Entry 1QN8 (X-ray diffraction, 2.10 A resolution); this record covers chains A and C of the 3 polymer chains in the assembly.

[Chain A]
Protein: Transcription initiation factor tfiid-1
Source organism: Arabidopsis thaliana
UniProt: P28147 (TF21_ARATH); residue numbers follow UniProt; this construct covers 1-200
Amino-acid sequence (200 residues; each row starts with the number of its first residue):
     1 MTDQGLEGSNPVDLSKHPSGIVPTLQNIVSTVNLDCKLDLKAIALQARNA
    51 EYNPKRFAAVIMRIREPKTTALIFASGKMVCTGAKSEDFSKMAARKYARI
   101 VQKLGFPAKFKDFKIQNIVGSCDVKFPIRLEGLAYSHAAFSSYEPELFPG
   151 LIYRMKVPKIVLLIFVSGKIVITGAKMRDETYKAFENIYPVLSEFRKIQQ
Not modelled in the structure: 1-15, 199-200
Curated features (UniProtKB/Swiss-Prot):
  - modified residue: Thr-2 (N-acetylthreonine)
Reported in the primary citation:
  - binding site for the 14-nt DNA strand: Asn-27, Val-119
  - binding site for the 14-nt DNA strand (chain C): Asn-117
  - specificity-determining residues: Val-29, Val-119, Leu-163 (proposed by the authors, not directly observed)

[Chain C]
Molecule: 14-nt DNA strand
Sequence (14 nucleotides; row label = number of the first residue in the row):
   201 GCTATTAAAGGGCA

[How chain A and chain C interact]
Contacting residue pairs (33; chain A residue first):
  Val-29(A) / DA207(C)  base contact
  Val-29(A) / DA208(C)  base contact
  Thr-31(A) / DA208(C)  sugar contact
  Phe-57(A) / DA209(C)  base contact
  Ala-58(A) / DG210(C)  phosphate contact
  Ala-58(A) / DG211(C)  sugar contact
  Leu-72(A) / DA209(C)  base contact
  Phe-74(A) / DA209(C)  sugar contact
  Phe-74(A) / DG210(C)  sugar contact
  Ser-76(A) / DG210(C)  hydrogen bond to the phosphate
  Lys-78(A) / DA209(C)  phosphate contact
  Lys-78(A) / DG210(C)  phosphate contact
  Val-80(A) / DA208(C)  base contact
  Val-80(A) / DA209(C)  sugar contact
  Gln-116(A) / DA207(C)  sugar contact
  Gln-116(A) / DA208(C)  sugar contact
  Asn-117(A) / DT206(C)  hydrogen bond to the base
  Asn-117(A) / DA207(C)  hydrogen bond to the base
  Val-119(A) / DT206(C)  base contact
  Leu-147(A) / DT203(C)  sugar contact
  Phe-148(A) / DT203(C)  base contact
  Phe-148(A) / DA204(C)  stacking on the base
  Ile-152(A) / DT205(C)  sugar contact
  Arg-154(A) / DT205(C)  salt bridge to the phosphate
  Arg-154(A) / DT206(C)  salt bridge to the phosphate
  Val-161(A) / DT205(C)  phosphate contact
  Val-161(A) / DT206(C)  sugar contact
  Leu-163(A) / DA204(C)  base contact
  Leu-163(A) / DT205(C)  sugar contact
  Thr-173(A) / DT205(C)  base contact
  Thr-173(A) / DT206(C)  hydrogen bond to the base
  Gly-174(A) / DT206(C)  phosphate contact
  Lys-176(A) / DA207(C)  phosphate contact
Interface residues without a listed pair, chain A (22 interface residues in all): Pro-149

[In short]
22 residues of chain A face 9 of chain C across their interface, with 4 hydrogen bonds, 2 salt bridges and 1
aromatic stacking contact. Polar pairs include Asn-117(A)/DT206(C), Asn-117(A)/DA207(C) and
Thr-173(A)/DT206(C). From the paper: a binding site for the 14-nt DNA strand at Asn-27(A) and Val-119(A); a
binding site for the 14-nt DNA strand (chain C) at Asn-117(A).
Here chain A is Transcription initiation factor tfiid-1 (Arabidopsis thaliana) and chain C is a 14-nt DNA
strand. Entry 1QN8 (Crystal structure of the T(-28) Adenovirus major late promoter TATA box variant bound to
wild-type TBP ...) was determined by X-ray diffraction (same publication as 1QN3, 1QN4, 1QN5, 1QN6, 1QN7, 1QN9
and 4 further entries).
